PDB entry 5I0L | X-ray diffraction, 2.45 A resolution | chain A

[Chain A]
Protein: Macrophage metalloelastase
Organism: Homo sapiens
Notes: EC 3.4.24.65
UniProtKB: P39900 (MMP12_HUMAN); residues 106-263 here = UniProt positions 106-263
Sequence (159 residues; row label = number of the first residue in the row):
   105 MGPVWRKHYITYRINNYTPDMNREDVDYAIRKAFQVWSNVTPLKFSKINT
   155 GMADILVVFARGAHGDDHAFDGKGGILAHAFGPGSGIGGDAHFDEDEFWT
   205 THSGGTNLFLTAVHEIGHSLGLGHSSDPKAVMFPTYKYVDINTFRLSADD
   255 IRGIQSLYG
Not modelled in the structure: 105
Sequence notes: initiating methionine (105); engineered mutation Asp171 (Phe in P39900)
Ion coordination: Ca2+ site 1: Asp124, Glu199, Glu201; Ca2+ site 2: Asp158, Gly190, Gly192, Asp194; Zn2+ site 1: His168, Asp170, His183, His196; Ca2+ site 3: Asp175, Gly176, Gly178, Ile180, Asp198, Glu201; Zn2+ site 2: His218, His222, His228 (together with H27)
Ligand contacts:
  - H27: Gly179, Ile180, Leu181, Ala182, His183, Leu214, Thr215, His218, Glu219, His222, His228, Val235, Phe237, Pro238, Thr239, Tyr240
  - s-1,2-propanediol (PGO): Leu226, Gly227, His228, Ser229, Met236, Asp253, Asp254, Gly257
UniProt features mapped onto this chain:
  - active site: Glu219
  - binding site (Ca(2+)): Asp124, Asp158, Asp175, Gly176, Gly178, Ile180, Gly190, Gly192, Asp194, Asp198, Glu199, Glu201
  - binding site (Zn(2+)): His168, Asp170, His183, His196, His218, His222, His228

[In short]
Bound to chain A: H27 and s-1,2-propanediol. Asp124, Glu199 and Glu201 coordinate Ca2+ site 1. Asp158, Gly190,
Gly192 and Asp194 coordinate Ca2+ site 2. UniProt lists active-site residue Glu219, 12 Ca2+-binding residues
and 7 Zn2+-binding residues.
Chain A is Macrophage metalloelastase (Homo sapiens); the structure, Crystal structure of the catalytic domain
of MMP-12 in complex with a selective sugar-conjugated arylsulfonamide carboxylate ..., was determined by
X-ray diffraction (same publication as 5I12, 5I2Z, 5I3M, 5I43 and 5I4O).
